PDB entry 3VI4 | X-ray diffraction, 2.90 A resolution | chains E and F of the 5 polymer chains in the assembly

Chain E:
Protein: SG/19 Fab fragment (Light chain)
Organism: Mus musculus
Notes: antibody fragment or engineered binder
Chain sequence (219 residues; each row starts with the number of its first residue):
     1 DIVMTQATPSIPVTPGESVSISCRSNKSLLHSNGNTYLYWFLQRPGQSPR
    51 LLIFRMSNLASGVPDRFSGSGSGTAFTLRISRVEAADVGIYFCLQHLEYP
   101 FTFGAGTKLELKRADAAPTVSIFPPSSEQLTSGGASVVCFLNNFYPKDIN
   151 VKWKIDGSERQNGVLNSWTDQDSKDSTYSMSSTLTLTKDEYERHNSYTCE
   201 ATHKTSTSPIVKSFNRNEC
Cystine bridges: C23-C93, C139-C199

Chain F:
Protein: SG/19 Fab fragment (Heavy chain)
Organism: Mus musculus
Notes: antibody fragment or engineered binder
Chain sequence (218 residues; row label = number of the first residue in the row):
     1 QVHLQQSGAELMKPGASVKISCKATGYTFTSYWIEWVKQRPGHGLEWLGE
    51 ILPGSGYIHYNEKFKGKATFTTDTSSNTAYMQLSSLTSEDSAVYYCSRAL
   101 ALYAMDYWGQGTSVTVSSAKTTPPSVYPLAPGSAAQTNSMVTLGCLVKGY
   151 FPEPVTVTWNSGSLSSGVHTFPAVLQSDLYTLSSSVTVPSSTWPSETVTC
   201 NVAHPASSTKVDKKIVPR
Cystine bridges: C22-C96, C145-C200

How chain E and chain F interact:
Residue-residue contacts (69):
  Y37(E) with A101(F)
  Y39(E) with L102(F), hydrogen bond (side chain-backbone); Y103(F); A104(F), hydrogen bond (side chain-backbone)
  F41(E) with M105(F), hydrophobic; W108(F), hydrophobic
  Q43(E) with Q39(F), hydrogen bond; Y95(F)
  Q47(E) with Y95(F)
  S48(E) with Y95(F); G109(F)
  P49(E) with W108(F)
  L51(E) with A104(F); M105(F); D106(F)
  F54(E) with Y103(F), hydrophobic
  R55(E) with L102(F), hydrogen bond (side chain-backbone)
  F92(E) with L45(F), hydrophobic
  H96(E) with L100(F); A101(F); A104(F)
  Y99(E) with W47(F), hydrophobic; E50(F), hydrogen bond; H59(F)
  P100(E) with W47(F), hydrophobic; N61(F)
  F101(E) with E35(F); W47(F)
  F103(E) with L45(F)
  T119(E) with T137(F)
  S121(E) with T142(F)
  F123(E) with L129(F); A130(F); P131(F); T142(F)
  P124(E) with A130(F); G132(F)
  S126(E) with Y127(F); P128(F)
  E128(E) with V126(F); Y127(F); K213(F)
  Q129(E) with Y127(F)
  S132(E) with Y127(F), hydrogen bond
  S136(E) with L146(F)
  V138(E) with L129(F), hydrophobic
  F140(E) with L129(F), hydrophobic; F171(F), hydrophobic; S183(F); S184(F); S185(F)
  N142(E) with H169(F); S185(F), hydrogen bond
  N143(E) with H169(F)
  L165(E) with V174(F), hydrophobic; L175(F); Q176(F)
  N166(E) with V174(F)
  S167(E) with F171(F); P172(F), hydrogen bond (side chain-backbone); V174(F)
  W168(E) with P172(F)
  T169(E) with T170(F); F171(F)
  S179(E) with H169(F), hydrogen bond; F171(F)
  M180(E) with F171(F)
  S181(E) with F171(F); S183(F), hydrogen bond
Also at the interface, not in a pair above, chain E (42 interface residues in all): A60, S61, I122, T185, F214
Also at the interface, not in a pair above, chain F (46 interface residues in all): V37, G44, E46, L143, G144, K148, T187, R218

Overview:
The interface between chain E and chain F involves 42 residues on one side and 46 on the other; the contacts
include 10 hydrogen bonds. Polar pairs include Y39(E)-L102(F), Y39(E)-A104(F) and Q43(E)-Q39(F).
Chain E is SG/19 Fab fragment (Light chain) and chain F is SG/19 Fab fragment (Heavy chain), both from Mus
musculus; the structure, Crystal structure of alpha5beta1 integrin headpiece in complex with RGD peptide, was
determined by X-ray diffraction together with 3VI3 from the same study.
